PDB entry 2RDD | X-ray diffraction, 3.50 A resolution | chains A and B

== Chain A ==
Name: Acriflavine resistance protein B
Source organism: Escherichia coli
Reference sequence: P31224 (ACRB_ECOLI); residues 1-1036 here = UniProt positions 1-1036
Sequence (1049 residues; row label = number of the first residue in the row):
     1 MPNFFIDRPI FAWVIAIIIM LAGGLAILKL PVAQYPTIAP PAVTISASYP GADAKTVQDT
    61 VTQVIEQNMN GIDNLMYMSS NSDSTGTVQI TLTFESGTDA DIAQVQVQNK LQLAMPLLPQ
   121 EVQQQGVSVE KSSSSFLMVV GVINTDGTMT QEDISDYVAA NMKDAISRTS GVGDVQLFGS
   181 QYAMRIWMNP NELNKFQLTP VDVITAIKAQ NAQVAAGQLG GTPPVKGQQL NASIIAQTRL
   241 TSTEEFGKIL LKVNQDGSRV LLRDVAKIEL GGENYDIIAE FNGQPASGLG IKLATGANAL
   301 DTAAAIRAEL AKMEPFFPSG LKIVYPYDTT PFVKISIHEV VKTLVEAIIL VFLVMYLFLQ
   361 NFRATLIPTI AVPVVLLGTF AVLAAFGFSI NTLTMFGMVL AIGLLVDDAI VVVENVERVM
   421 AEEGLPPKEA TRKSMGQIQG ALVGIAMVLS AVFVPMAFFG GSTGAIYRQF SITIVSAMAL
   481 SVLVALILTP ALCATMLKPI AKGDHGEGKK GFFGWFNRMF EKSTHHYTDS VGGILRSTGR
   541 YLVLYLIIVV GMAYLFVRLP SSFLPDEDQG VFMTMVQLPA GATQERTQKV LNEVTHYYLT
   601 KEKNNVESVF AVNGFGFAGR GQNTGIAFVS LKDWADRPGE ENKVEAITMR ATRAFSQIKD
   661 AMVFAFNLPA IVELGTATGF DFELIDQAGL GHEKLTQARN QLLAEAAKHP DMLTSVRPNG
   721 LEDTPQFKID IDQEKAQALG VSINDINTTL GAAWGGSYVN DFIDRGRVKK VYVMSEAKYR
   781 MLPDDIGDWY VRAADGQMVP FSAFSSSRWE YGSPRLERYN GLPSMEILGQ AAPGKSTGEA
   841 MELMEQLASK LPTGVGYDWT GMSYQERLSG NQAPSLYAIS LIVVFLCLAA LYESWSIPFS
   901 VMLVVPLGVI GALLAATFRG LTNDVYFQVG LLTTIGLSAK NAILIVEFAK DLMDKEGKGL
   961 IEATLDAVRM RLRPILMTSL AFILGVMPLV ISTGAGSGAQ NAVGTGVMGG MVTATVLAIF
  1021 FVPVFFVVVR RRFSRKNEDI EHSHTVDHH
Not modelled in the structure: 295-296, 503-509, 674-679, 713-715, 1037-1049
Small-molecule neighbours:
  - ampicillin (AIC; (2S,5R,6R)-6-{[(2R)-2-amino-2-phenylethanoyl]amino}-3,3-dimethyl-7-oxo-4-thia-1-azabicyclo[3.2.0]heptane-2-carboxylic acid), molecule 1: K29, S96, G97, F458, G460, R468
  - ampicillin (AIC), molecule 2: K29, A384, A385, F386, G387

== Chain B ==
Name: UPF0092 membrane protein yajC
Source organism: Escherichia coli
Reference sequence: P0ADZ7 (YAJC_ECOLI); numbering as in UniProt (aligned over 19-55)
Sequence (37 residues; each row starts with the number of its first residue):
    19 SPMSLILMLV VFGLIFYFMI LRPQQKRTKE HKKLMDS

== Interface between chain A and chain B ==
Contacting residue pairs (20; chain A residue first):
  I349(A) - M26(B)  hydrophobic
  L353(A) - V29(B)  hydrophobic
  L353(A) - F30(B)
  L353(A) - I33(B)  hydrophobic
  V354(A) - I33(B)
  L357(A) - I33(B)  hydrophobic
  L357(A) - M37(B)  hydrophobic
  F358(A) - M37(B)  hydrophobic
  F516(A) - M37(B)  hydrophobic
  H526(A) - E48(B)
  H526(A) - H49(B)
  S530(A) - E48(B)
  S537(A) - M53(B)
  R540(A) - M53(B)
  Y541(A) - K51(B)  hydrogen bond (side chain-backbone)
  Y541(A) - M53(B)
  L980(A) - M37(B)  hydrophobic
  L984(A) - I33(B)  hydrophobic
  M987(A) - Y35(B)
  F1020(A) - K47(B)
Interface residues without a listed pair, chain A (17 interface residues in all): L350, V1016
Interface residues without a listed pair, chain B (18 interface residues in all): F36, R40, Q43, K44, R45, D54, S55

== Overview ==
17 residues of chain A face 18 of chain B across their interface, with 1 hydrogen bond. Its one
hydrogen-bonded contact is Y541(A)-K51(B). Bound to chain A: ampicillin.
Chain A is Acriflavine resistance protein B and chain B is UPF0092 membrane protein yajC, both from
Escherichia coli; the structure, X-ray crystal structure of AcrB in complex with a novel transmembrane helix,
was determined by X-ray diffraction.
